Entry 7NY8 (X-ray diffraction, 1.80 A resolution); this record covers chains A and C.

[Chain A]
Protein: GTPase KRas
From: Homo sapiens
UniProtKB: P01116 (RASK_HUMAN), isoform P01116-2; residues 1-167 here = UniProt positions 1-167
Amino-acid sequence (170 residues; each row starts with the number of its first residue; numbers below 1 keep their minus sign (Gly-2 is residue -2)):
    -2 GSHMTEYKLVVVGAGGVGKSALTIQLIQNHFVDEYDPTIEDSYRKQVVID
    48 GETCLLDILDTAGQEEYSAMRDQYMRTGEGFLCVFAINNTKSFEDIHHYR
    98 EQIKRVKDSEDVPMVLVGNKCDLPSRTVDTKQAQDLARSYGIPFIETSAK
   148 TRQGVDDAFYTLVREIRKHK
Unresolved in the structure: -2 to -1
Sequence notes: expression tag (-2 to 0)
Metal / ion sites: Mg2+: Ser17 (together with GDP)
Residues lining bound ligands: GDP (guanosine-5'-diphosphate): Ala11, Gly12, Gly13, Val14, Gly15, Lys16, Ser17, Ala18, Phe28, Asp30, Tyr32, Asn116, Lys117, Asp119, Leu120, Ser145, Ala146, Lys147
UniProt features mapped onto this chain:
  - motif: Tyr32 to Tyr40 (Effector region)
  - binding site (GTP): Gly10 to Ala18, Val29 to Thr35, Ala59, Gly60, Asn116 to Asp119
  - modified residue: Met1 (N-acetylmethionine), Thr2 (N-acetylthreonine), Lys104 (N6-acetyllysine)
  - glycosylation: Thr35 (Microbial infection: O-linked (Glc) threonine)
  - natural variant: Lys5 (K5E: In NS3; K5N: In GASC), Gly10 (G10GG: In AML), Gly12 (G12A: In colorectal cancer samples; G12C: In lung carcinoma; G12D: In GASC, JMML and SFM; G12R: In lung cancer and bladder cancer; G12S: In GASC and JMML; G12V: In GASC), Gly13 (G13D: In GASC, JMML and OES; G13R: In pylocytic astrocytoma), Val14 (V14I: In NS3), Leu19 (L19F: In OES), Gln22 (Q22E: In CFC2; Q22R: In NS3), Pro34 (P34L: In NS3; P34Q: In NS3; P34R: In CFC2), Ile36 (I36M: In NS3), Thr58 (T58I: In NS3), Ala59 (A59T: In GASC), Gly60 (G60R: In CFC2; G60S: In NS3), 8 further natural variant entries in UniProt
  - mutagenesis: Asp38 (D38A: Decreased interaction with MAPKAP1/SIN1), Tyr40 (Y40A: Decreased interaction with MAPKAP1/SIN1), Gln61 (Q61L: Promotes GTP binding)

[Chain C]
Protein: Affimer K69
From: synthetic construct
Amino-acid sequence (106 residues; numbered 1 to 106; the number before each row is that of its first residue):
     1 MASNSLEIEELARFAVDEHNKKENALLEFVRVVKAKEQWHFDYQQYNTMY
    51 YLTLEAKDGGKKKLYEAKVWVKRQLRMGSMNNFKELQEFKPVGDAAAAHH
   101 HHHHHH
Unresolved in the structure: 1, 93-106

[Interface between chain A and chain C]
Pairs across the interface (38; chain A residue first):
  Val45(A) - Ser5(C)  hydrogen bond (backbone-side chain)
  Ile46(A) - Ser5(C)
  Asp47(A) - Asn4(C)
  Asp47(A) - Ser5(C)  hydrogen bond (backbone-side chain)
  Asp47(A) - Leu6(C)
  Asp47(A) - Trp39(C)
  Thr127(A) - Met77(C)
  Thr127(A) - Gly78(C)
  Lys128(A) - Met77(C)
  Gln131(A) - Tyr43(C)  hydrogen bond
  Gln131(A) - Gln44(C)  hydrogen bond
  Gln131(A) - Met77(C)
  Ala134(A) - Tyr43(C)
  Arg135(A) - Tyr43(C)  hydrogen bond (backbone-side chain)
  Gly138(A) - Tyr43(C)
  Ile139(A) - Tyr43(C)  hydrogen bond (backbone-side chain)
  Pro140(A) - Gln44(C)
  Pro140(A) - Tyr46(C)
  Pro140(A) - Leu75(C)  hydrophobic
  Phe141(A) - Gln44(C)  hydrogen bond (backbone-side chain)
  Phe141(A) - Leu75(C)
  Phe141(A) - Gly78(C)
  Ile142(A) - Leu75(C)  hydrophobic
  Ile142(A) - Gly78(C)
  Glu143(A) - Gly78(C)  hydrogen bond (backbone-backbone)
  Asp153(A) - Ala2(C)
  Asp154(A) - Asn4(C)  hydrogen bond
  Asp154(A) - Met80(C)
  Tyr157(A) - Ala2(C)
  Tyr157(A) - Ser5(C)
  Thr158(A) - Tyr46(C)
  Thr158(A) - Met80(C)
  Arg161(A) - Asn4(C)  hydrogen bond
  Arg161(A) - Ser5(C)
  Arg161(A) - Tyr46(C)
  Arg161(A) - Arg73(C)
  Glu162(A) - Tyr46(C)  hydrogen bond
  Lys165(A) - Phe41(C)
Other interface residues (no listed pair), chain A (22 interface residues in all): Gly48
Other interface residues (no listed pair), chain C (17 interface residues in all): Glu7, Glu37, Asp42

[Summary]
22 residues of chain A face 17 of chain C across their interface; the contacts include 11 hydrogen bonds.
Polar contacts include Val45(A)-Ser5(C), Asp47(A)-Ser5(C) and Gln131(A)-Tyr43(C). Chain A binds GDP. From
UniProt: 22 GTP-binding residues and 3 mutagenesis sites on chain A.
Here chain A is GTPase KRas (Homo sapiens) and chain C is Affimer K69 (synthetic construct). Entry 7NY8
(Affimer K69 - KRAS protein complex) was determined by X-ray diffraction together with 6YR8 and 6YXW from the
same study.
